5L64 - chains F and G of the 28 polymer chains in the assembly; structure by X-ray diffraction, 2.70 A resolution.

Chain F:
Molecule: Probable proteasome subunit alpha type-7
From: Saccharomyces cerevisiae (strain ATCC 204508 / S288c)
Notes: EC 3.4.25.1
Reference sequence: P21242 (PSA7_YEAST); residues -3 to 284 here correspond to UniProt positions 1-288 (UniProt number = residue number + 4)
Sequence (288 residues; each row starts with the number of its first residue; numbers below 1 keep their minus sign (Met-3 is residue -3)):
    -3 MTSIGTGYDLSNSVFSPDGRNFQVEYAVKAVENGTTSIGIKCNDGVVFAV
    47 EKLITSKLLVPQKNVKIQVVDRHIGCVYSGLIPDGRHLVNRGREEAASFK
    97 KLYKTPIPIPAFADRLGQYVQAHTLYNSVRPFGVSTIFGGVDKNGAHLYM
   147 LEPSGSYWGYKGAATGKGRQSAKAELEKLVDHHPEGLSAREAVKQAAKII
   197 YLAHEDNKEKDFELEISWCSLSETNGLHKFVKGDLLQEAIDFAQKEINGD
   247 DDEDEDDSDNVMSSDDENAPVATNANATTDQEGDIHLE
Disordered / not traced: -3 to 1, 245-284
Curated features (UniProtKB/Swiss-Prot):
  - modified residue: Thr-2 (N-acetylthreonine)

Chain G:
Molecule: Proteasome subunit alpha type-1
From: Saccharomyces cerevisiae (strain ATCC 204508 / S288c)
Notes: EC 3.4.25.1
Reference sequence: P21243 (PSA1_YEAST); residues -8 to 243 here correspond to UniProt positions 1-252 (UniProt number = residue number + 9)
Sequence (252 residues; each row starts with the number of its first residue; numbers below 1 keep their minus sign (Met-8 is residue -8)):
    -8 MSGAAAASAAGYDRHITIFSPEGRLYQVEYAFKATNQTNINSLAVRGKDC
    42 TVVISQKKVPDKLLDPTTVSYIFCISRTIGMVVNGPIPDARNAALRAKAE
    92 AAEFRYKYGYDMPCDVLAKRMANLSQIYTQRAYMRPLGVILTFVSVDEEL
   142 GPSIYKTDPAGYYVGYKATATGPKQQEITTNLENHFKKSKIDHINEESWE
   192 KVVEFAITHMIDALGTEFSKNDLEVGVATKDKFFTLSAENIEERLVAIAE
   242 QD
Disordered / not traced: -8 to 1, 243
Metal / ion sites: Mg2+: Thr8, Tyr119, Arg122, Met125

Chain F / chain G interface:
Contacting residue pairs (61):
  Thr2(F) - His6(G)
  Gly3(F) - His6(G)
  Tyr4(F) - Arg5(G)
  Tyr4(F) - His6(G)
  Tyr4(F) - Tyr21(G)
  Ser9(F) - Arg126(G)
  Val10(F) - His6(G)
  Val10(F) - Gln18(G)
  Phe11(F) - Gln18(G)  hydrogen bond (backbone-side chain)
  Phe11(F) - Tyr21(G)
  Phe11(F) - Ala22(G)  hydrophobic
  Phe11(F) - Ala25(G)  hydrophobic
  Phe11(F) - Arg126(G)
  Phe11(F) - Pro127(G)
  Ser12(F) - Tyr21(G)
  Pro13(F) - Tyr21(G)  hydrophobic
  Pro13(F) - Lys24(G)  hydrogen bond (backbone-side chain)
  Asp14(F) - Lys24(G)
  Gly15(F) - Tyr21(G)
  Gly15(F) - Ala25(G)
  Lys37(F) - Asp56(G)  salt bridge
  Asp110(F) - Arg82(G)
  Gln114(F) - Arg82(G)  hydrogen bond (side chain-backbone)
  Gln114(F) - Asn83(G)
  Gln114(F) - Leu86(G)
  Gln117(F) - Pro79(G)
  Gln117(F) - Asp80(G)
  Gln117(F) - Asn83(G)  hydrogen bond
  Gln117(F) - Arg126(G)
  Thr120(F) - Arg126(G)  hydrogen bond (backbone-side chain)
  Leu121(F) - Tyr124(G)
  Leu121(F) - Arg126(G)
  Tyr122(F) - Tyr124(G)
  Tyr122(F) - Met125(G)  hydrophobic
  Ser150(F) - Pro79(G)
  Gly151(F) - Pro79(G)
  Ser152(F) - Ile78(G)
  Ser152(F) - Pro79(G)
  Tyr153(F) - Arg82(G)  hydrogen bond (backbone-side chain)
  Trp154(F) - Leu55(G)  hydrophobic
  Trp154(F) - Thr59(G)
  Trp154(F) - Val60(G)  hydrophobic
  Trp154(F) - Ser61(G)
  Trp154(F) - Tyr62(G)
  Trp154(F) - Ile78(G)  hydrophobic
  Trp154(F) - Arg82(G)
  Gly155(F) - Leu55(G)
  Gly155(F) - Asp56(G)  hydrogen bond (backbone-backbone)
  Gly155(F) - Thr59(G)  hydrogen bond (backbone-side chain)
  Tyr156(F) - Leu54(G)
  Tyr156(F) - Leu55(G)
  Tyr156(F) - Asp56(G)
  Lys157(F) - Lys53(G)
  Lys157(F) - Leu54(G)  hydrogen bond (backbone-backbone)
  Lys157(F) - Leu55(G)
  Gly158(F) - Leu54(G)
  Leu172(F) - Leu54(G)  hydrophobic
  Glu173(F) - Lys53(G)
  Glu173(F) - Leu54(G)
  Val176(F) - Leu54(G)  hydrophobic
  Asp177(F) - Lys53(G)  salt bridge
Also at the interface, not in a pair above, chain F (32 interface residues in all): Tyr145, Lys169
Also at the interface, not in a pair above, chain G (29 interface residues in all): Asp52, Pro57, Leu128, Gly129

In short:
The interface between chain F and chain G involves 32 residues on one side and 29 on the other, with 9
hydrogen bonds and 2 salt bridges. Polar contacts include Lys37(F)-Asp56(G), Asp177(F)-Lys53(G) and
Phe11(F)-Gln18(G). Thr8(G), Tyr119(G), Arg122(G) and Met125(G) coordinate Mg2+.
Here chain F is Probable proteasome subunit alpha type-7 and chain G is Proteasome subunit alpha type-1, both
from Saccharomyces cerevisiae (strain ATCC 204508 / S288c). Entry 5L64 (Yeast 20S proteasome with human beta5c
(1-138) and human beta6 (97-111; 118-133) in complex with epoxyketone ...) was determined by X-ray diffraction
(same publication as 5L52, 5L54, 5L55, 5L5A, 5L5B, 5L5D and 30 further entries).
